7XXH - chains B and G of the 5 polymer chains in the assembly; structure by electron microscopy, 2.90 A resolution.

== Chain B ==
Name: Guanine nucleotide-binding protein G(I)/G(S)/G(T) subunit beta-1
Source organism: Homo sapiens
Reference sequence: P62873 (GBB1_HUMAN); numbering as in UniProt (aligned over 2-340)
Chain sequence (346 residues; each row starts with the number of its first residue; numbers below 1 keep their minus sign (Met-5 is residue -5)):
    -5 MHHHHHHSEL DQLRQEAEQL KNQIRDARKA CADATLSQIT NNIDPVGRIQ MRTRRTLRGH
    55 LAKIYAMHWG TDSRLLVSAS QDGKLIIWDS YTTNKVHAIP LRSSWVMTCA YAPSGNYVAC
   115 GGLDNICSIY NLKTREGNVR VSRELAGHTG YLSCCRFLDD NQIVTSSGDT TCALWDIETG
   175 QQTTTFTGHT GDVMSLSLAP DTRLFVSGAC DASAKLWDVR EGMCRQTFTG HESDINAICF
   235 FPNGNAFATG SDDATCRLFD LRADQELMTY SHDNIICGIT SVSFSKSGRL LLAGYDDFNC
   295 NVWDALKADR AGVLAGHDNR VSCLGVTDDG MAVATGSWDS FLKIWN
Unresolved in the structure: -5 to 1
Differences from the reference sequence: initiating methionine (-5); expression tag (-4 to 1)
UniProt features mapped onto this chain:
  - modified residue: Ser2 (N-acetylserine), His266 (Phosphohistidine)
  - natural variant: Leu30 (L30F: In MRD42; uncertain significance), Arg52 (R52G: In MRD42), Gly64 (G64V: In MRD42), Asp76 (D76E: In MRD42; D76G: In MRD42), Gly77 (G77S: In MRD42), Lys78 (K78R: In MRD42), Ile80 (I80N: In MRD42; I80T: In MRD42), His91 (H91R: In MRD42; uncertain significance), Ala92 (A92T: In MRD42), Pro94 (P94S: In MRD42), Leu95 (L95P: In MRD42), Arg96 (R96L: In MRD42), 5 further natural variant entries in UniProt

== Chain G ==
Name: Guanine nucleotide-binding protein G(I)/G(S)/G(O) subunit gamma-2
Source organism: Homo sapiens
Reference sequence: P59768 (GBG2_HUMAN); residue numbers follow UniProt; this construct covers 1-71
Chain sequence (71 residues; each row starts with the number of its first residue):
     1 MASNNTASIA QARKLVEQLK MEANIDRIKV SKAAADLMAY CEAHAKEDPL LTPVPASENP
    61 FREKKFFCAI L
Unresolved in the structure: 1-5, 64-71
UniProt features mapped onto this chain:
  - modified residue: Ala2 (N-acetylalanine), Cys68 (Cysteine methyl ester)
  - lipidation: Cys68 (S-geranylgeranyl cysteine)

== Interface between chain B and chain G ==
Pairs across the interface (67):
  Leu7(B) - Ala12(G)
  Leu7(B) - Arg13(G)
  Leu7(B) - Val16(G)  hydrophobic
  Arg8(B) - Ser8(G)
  Leu14(B) - Leu19(G)
  Leu14(B) - Lys20(G)
  Lys15(B) - Leu19(G)
  Gln17(B) - Ala23(G)
  Ile18(B) - Leu19(G)  hydrophobic
  Ile18(B) - Arg27(G)
  Cys25(B) - Val30(G)  hydrogen bond (backbone-backbone)
  Ala26(B) - Val30(G)  hydrophobic
  Asp27(B) - Val30(G)
  Ala28(B) - Val30(G)
  Leu30(B) - Ala34(G)  hydrophobic
  Ile33(B) - Ala34(G)  hydrophobic
  Val40(B) - Leu51(G)  hydrophobic
  Met45(B) - Leu50(G)  hydrophobic
  Arg48(B) - Asn59(G)
  Arg48(B) - Phe61(G)
  Arg49(B) - Pro60(G)  hydrogen bond (side chain-backbone)
  Arg49(B) - Phe61(G)  hydrogen bond (side chain-backbone)
  Arg49(B) - Glu63(G)
  Ser84(B) - Phe61(G)
  Tyr85(B) - Pro60(G)
  Tyr85(B) - Phe61(G)  hydrophobic
  Gly182(B) - Lys14(G)
  Met217(B) - Met21(G)  hydrophobic
  Cys218(B) - Gln18(G)
  Cys218(B) - Met21(G)
  Cys218(B) - Glu22(G)
  Arg219(B) - Glu22(G)
  Arg219(B) - Ile25(G)
  Thr221(B) - Glu22(G)  hydrogen bond
  Phe235(B) - Tyr40(G)  hydrophobic
  Phe235(B) - Cys41(G)  hydrophobic
  Pro236(B) - Tyr40(G)
  Asn237(B) - Tyr40(G)
  Asp254(B) - Ala33(G)
  Arg256(B) - Arg27(G)
  Arg256(B) - Ile28(G)  hydrogen bond (backbone-backbone)
  Arg256(B) - Ala33(G)
  Arg256(B) - Asp36(G)  salt bridge
  Asp258(B) - Arg27(G)  salt bridge
  Ser279(B) - Asp48(G)  hydrogen bond
  Lys280(B) - Glu47(G)  salt bridge
  Lys280(B) - Asp48(G)
  Lys280(B) - Pro49(G)
  Ser281(B) - Tyr40(G)
  Ser281(B) - Cys41(G)
  Ser281(B) - His44(G)
  Ser281(B) - Ala45(G)
  Ser281(B) - Asp48(G)
  Gly282(B) - Cys41(G)
  Arg283(B) - Cys41(G)
  Leu284(B) - Leu50(G)  hydrophobic
  Leu300(B) - Met38(G)  hydrophobic
  Leu300(B) - Cys41(G)  hydrophobic
  Gly324(B) - Pro49(G)
  Gly324(B) - Leu50(G)
  Met325(B) - Pro49(G)  hydrophobic
  Met325(B) - Pro60(G)
  Ala326(B) - Phe61(G)  hydrophobic
  Val327(B) - Leu50(G)  hydrophobic
  Ile338(B) - Phe61(G)  hydrophobic
  Asn340(B) - Asn59(G)  hydrogen bond
  Asn340(B) - Phe61(G)
Also at the interface, not in a pair above, chain B (55 interface residues in all): Arg22, Thr34, Ile37, Ile43, Thr181, Gln220, Ala240, Leu252, Ala257, Gln259, Leu261, Leu286, Asp323
Also at the interface, not in a pair above, chain G (36 interface residues in all): Lys29, Ser31, Leu37, Glu58

== In short ==
Chain B and chain G form an interface of 55 and 36 residues respectively; the contacts include 7 hydrogen
bonds and 3 salt bridges. Polar contacts include Arg256(B)-Asp36(G), Asp258(B)-Arg27(G) and
Lys280(B)-Glu47(G).
Chain B is Guanine nucleotide-binding protein G(I)/G(S)/G(T) subunit beta-1 and chain G is Guanine
nucleotide-binding protein G(I)/G(S)/G(O) subunit gamma-2, both from Homo sapiens; the structure, Cryo-EM
structure of the purinergic receptor P2Y1R in complex with 2MeSADP and G11, was determined by electron
microscopy, deposited together with 7XXI.
